Entry 7C79 (electron microscopy, 2.50 A resolution); this record covers chains A and J of the 12 polymer chains in the assembly.

[Chain A]
Molecule: Ribonuclease MRP RNA subunit NME1
Organism: Saccharomyces cerevisiae S288C
Sequence (340 nucleotides; numbered 1 to 340; the number before each row is that of its first residue):
     1 AAUCCAUGAC CAAAGAAUCG UCACAAAUCG AAGCUUACAA AAUGGAGUAA AAUUUUGUUU
    61 ACUCAGUAAU AUGCUUUGGG UUGAAAGUCU CCCACCAAUU CGUAUGCGGA AAACGUAAUG
   121 AGAUUUAAAA AUUUUAAAUU GUUUAAAUCA ACUCAUUAAG GAGGAUGCCC UUGGGUAUUC
   181 UGCUUCUUGA CCUGGUACCU CUAUUGCAGG GUACUGGUGU UUUCUUCGGU ACUGGAUUCC
   241 GUUUGUAUGG AAUCUAAACC AUAGUUAUGA CGAUUGCUCU UUCCCGUGCU GGAUCGAGUA
   301 ACCCAAUGGA GCUUACUAUU CUUGGUCCAU GGAUUCACCC
Not modelled in the structure: 133-136, 336-340

[Chain J]
Protein: Ribonuclease P/MRP protein subunit RPP1
Organism: Saccharomyces cerevisiae (strain ATCC 204508 / S288c)
Notes: EC 3.1.26.5
UniProtKB: P38786 (RPP1_YEAST); residues 1-293 here = UniProt positions 1-293
Amino-acid sequence (293 residues; each row starts with the number of its first residue):
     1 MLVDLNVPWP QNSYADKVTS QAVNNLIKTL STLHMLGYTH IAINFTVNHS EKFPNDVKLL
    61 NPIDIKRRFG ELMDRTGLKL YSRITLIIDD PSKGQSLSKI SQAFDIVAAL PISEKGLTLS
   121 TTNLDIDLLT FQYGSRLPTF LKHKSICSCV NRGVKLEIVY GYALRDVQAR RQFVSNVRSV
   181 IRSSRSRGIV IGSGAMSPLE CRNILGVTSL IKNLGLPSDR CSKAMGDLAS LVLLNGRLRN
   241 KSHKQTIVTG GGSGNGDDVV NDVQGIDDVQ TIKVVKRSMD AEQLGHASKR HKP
Not modelled in the structure: 293

[How chain A and chain J interact]
Contacting residue pairs (7):
  G141(A) - Asn151(J)  sugar contact
  C302(A) - Arg187(J)  salt bridge to the phosphate
  C303(A) - Arg185(J)  salt bridge to the phosphate
  C303(A) - Arg187(J)  salt bridge to the phosphate
  C304(A) - Arg185(J)  salt bridge to the phosphate
  U319(A) - Lys223(J)  hydrogen bond to the base
  U320(A) - Arg220(J)  base contact
Also at the interface, not in a pair above, chain A (9 interface residues in all): A301, A318, G331
Also at the interface, not in a pair above, chain J (7 interface residues in all): Asp227, His286

[In short]
Chain A and chain J form an interface of 9 and 7 residues respectively; the contacts include 1 hydrogen bond
and 4 salt bridges. Among the polar pairs are U319(A)-Lys223(J), C302(A)-Arg187(J) and C303(A)-Arg185(J).
Here chain A is Ribonuclease MRP RNA subunit NME1 (Saccharomyces cerevisiae S288C) and chain J is Ribonuclease
P/MRP protein subunit RPP1 (Saccharomyces cerevisiae (strain ATCC 204508 / S288c)). Entry 7C79 (Cryo-EM
structure of yeast Ribonuclease MRP) was determined by electron microscopy together with 7C7A from the same
study.
